PDB entry 4R8U | X-ray diffraction, 2.30 A resolution | chains A and V of the 3 polymer chains in the assembly

# Chain A
Name: DNA polymerase IV
Source organism: Escherichia coli K-12
Notes: EC 2.7.7.7
UniProtKB: Q47155 (DPO4_ECOLI); residues 3-341 here correspond to UniProt positions 2-340 (UniProt number = residue number - 1)
Sequence (340 residues; numbered 2 to 341; the number before each row is that of its first residue):
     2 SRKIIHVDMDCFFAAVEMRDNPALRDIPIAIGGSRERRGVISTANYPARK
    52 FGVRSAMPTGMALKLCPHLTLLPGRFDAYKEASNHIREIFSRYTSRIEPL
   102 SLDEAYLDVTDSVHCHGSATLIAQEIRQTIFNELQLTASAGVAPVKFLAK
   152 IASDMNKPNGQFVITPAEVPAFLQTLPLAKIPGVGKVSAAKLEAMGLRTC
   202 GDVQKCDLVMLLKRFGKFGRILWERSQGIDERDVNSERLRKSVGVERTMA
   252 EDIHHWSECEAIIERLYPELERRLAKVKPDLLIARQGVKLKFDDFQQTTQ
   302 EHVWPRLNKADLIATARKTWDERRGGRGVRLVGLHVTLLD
Sequence notes: expression tag (2)
UniProt features mapped onto this chain:
  - active site: Glu105
  - binding site (Mg(2+)): Asp9, Asp104
  - site: Phe14 (Substrate discrimination)
Bound ions: Mg2+: Asp9, Met10, Asp104 (together with 1FZ)
Residues lining bound ligands: 1FZ (5'-O-[(R)-hydroxy{[(R)-hydroxy(phosphonooxy)phosphoryl]amino}phosphoryl]thymidine): Asp9, Met10, Asp11, Cys12, Phe13, Phe14, Ile42, Ser43, Thr44, Tyr47, Arg50, Ser56, Ala57, Asp104, Glu105, Lys158

# Chain V
Molecule: 17-nt DNA strand
Sequence (17 nucleotides; numbered 18 to 34; the number before each row is that of its first residue):
    18 CTAGGGTCCTAGGACCC

# How chain A and chain V interact
Contacting residue pairs (36; chain A residue first):
  Arg36(A) - DC18(V)  salt bridge to the phosphate
  Arg39(A) - DT19(V)  salt bridge to the phosphate
  Arg39(A) - DA20(V)  sugar contact
  Gly40(A) - DT19(V)  sugar contact
  Val41(A) - DT19(V)  phosphate contact
  Val41(A) - DA20(V)  base contact
  Ser43(A) - DA20(V)  base contact
  Ala57(A) - DA20(V)  base contact
  Pro59(A) - DT19(V)  sugar contact
  Gly61(A) - DC18(V)  phosphate contact
  Lys218(A) - DC26(V)  phosphate contact
  Lys218(A) - DT27(V)  hydrogen bond to the phosphate
  Arg239(A) - DT24(V)  hydrogen bond to the phosphate
  Arg239(A) - DC25(V)  salt bridge to the phosphate
  Arg241(A) - DG23(V)  salt bridge to the phosphate
  Arg241(A) - DT24(V)  phosphate contact
  Lys242(A) - DT24(V)  hydrogen bond to the phosphate
  Lys242(A) - DC25(V)  salt bridge to the phosphate
  Ser243(A) - DG23(V)  sugar contact
  Ser243(A) - DT24(V)  hydrogen bond to the phosphate
  Val244(A) - DG23(V)  phosphate contact
  Gly245(A) - DG22(V)  phosphate contact
  Gly245(A) - DG23(V)  hydrogen bond to the phosphate
  Val246(A) - DG22(V)  phosphate contact
  Glu247(A) - DG21(V)  phosphate contact
  Glu247(A) - DG22(V)  hydrogen bond to the phosphate
  Arg248(A) - DG21(V)  phosphate contact
  Thr249(A) - DA20(V)  sugar contact
  Thr249(A) - DG21(V)  hydrogen bond to the phosphate
  Arg274(A) - DG22(V)  salt bridge to the phosphate
  Arg274(A) - DG23(V)  salt bridge to the phosphate
  Phe296(A) - DT19(V)  stacking on the base
  Phe296(A) - DA20(V)  phosphate contact
  Arg331(A) - DT19(V)  salt bridge to the phosphate
  Arg331(A) - DA20(V)  salt bridge to the phosphate
  Leu332(A) - DG21(V)  phosphate contact
Interface residues without a listed pair, chain A (26 interface residues in all): Met62, Gly217, Leu240

# In short
26 residues of chain A and 10 residues of chain V are in contact; the contacts include 7 hydrogen bonds, 9
salt bridges and 1 aromatic stacking contact. Polar pairs include Lys218(A)-DT27(V), Arg239(A)-DT24(V) and
Lys242(A)-DT24(V). Bound to chain A: compound 1FZ.
Here chain A is DNA polymerase IV (Escherichia coli K-12) and chain V is a 17-nt DNA strand. Entry 4R8U (S-SAD
structure of DINB-DNA Complex) was determined by X-ray diffraction, deposited together with 4R8T.
